9PAG - chains B and H of the 12 polymer chains in the assembly; structure by electron microscopy, 3.62 A resolution.

# Chain B
Name: Vesicle-fusing ATPase
Organism: Cricetulus griseus
Notes: EC 3.6.4.6
UniProtKB: P18708 (NSF_CRIGR); residue numbers follow UniProt; this construct covers 1-744
Chain sequence (747 residues; numbered -2 to 744; the number before each row is that of its first residue; numbers below 1 keep their minus sign (Gly-2 is residue -2)):
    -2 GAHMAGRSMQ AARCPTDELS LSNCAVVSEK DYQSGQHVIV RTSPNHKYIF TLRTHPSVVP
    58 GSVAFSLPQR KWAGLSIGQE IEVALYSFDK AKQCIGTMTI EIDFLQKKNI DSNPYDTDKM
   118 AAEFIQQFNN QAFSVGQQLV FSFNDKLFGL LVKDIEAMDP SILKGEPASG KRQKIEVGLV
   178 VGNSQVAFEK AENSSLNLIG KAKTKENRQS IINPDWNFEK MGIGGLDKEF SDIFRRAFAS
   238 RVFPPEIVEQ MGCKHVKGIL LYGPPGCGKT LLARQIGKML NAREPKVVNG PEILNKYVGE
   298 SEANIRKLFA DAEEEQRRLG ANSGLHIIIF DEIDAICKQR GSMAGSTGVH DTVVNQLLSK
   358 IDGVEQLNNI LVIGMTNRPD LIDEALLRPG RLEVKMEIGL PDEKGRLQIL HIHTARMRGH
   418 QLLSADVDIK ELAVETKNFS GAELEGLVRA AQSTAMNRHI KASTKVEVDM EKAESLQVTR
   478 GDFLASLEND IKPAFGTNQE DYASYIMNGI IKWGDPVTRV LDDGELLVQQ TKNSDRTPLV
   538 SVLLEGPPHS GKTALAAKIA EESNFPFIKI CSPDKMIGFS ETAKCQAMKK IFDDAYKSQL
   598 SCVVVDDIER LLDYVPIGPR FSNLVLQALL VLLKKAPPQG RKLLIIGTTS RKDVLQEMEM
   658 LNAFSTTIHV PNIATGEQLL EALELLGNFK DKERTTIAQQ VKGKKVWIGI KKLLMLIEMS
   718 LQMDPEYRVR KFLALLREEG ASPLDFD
Disordered / not traced: -2 to 0, 156-169, 459-470, 741-744
Sequence notes: expression tag (-2 to 0)
Swiss-Prot annotation at these positions:
  - binding site (ATP): Asn505 to Trp510, Pro545 to Leu552
  - binding site (Mg(2+)): Thr550
  - modified residue: Lys105 (N6-acetyllysine), Ser207 (Phosphoserine), Tyr259 (Phosphotyrosine), Ser569 (Phosphoserine)
Ligand contacts:
  - ATP (adenosine-5'-triphosphate), molecule 1: Gly219, Ile220, Gly221, Leu223, Pro261, Pro262, Gly263, Cys264, Gly265, Lys266, Thr267, Leu268, Glu329, Asn374, Ile406, His410, Gly438, Ala439, Glu442
  - ATP, molecule 2: Asp359, Arg385, Arg388
  - ATP, molecule 3: Met504, Asn505, Gly506, Ile507, Ile508, Trp510, Val514, Pro545, His546, Ser547, Gly548, Lys549, Thr550, Ala551, Leu552, Ile707, Lys708
Reported in the primary citation:
  - post-translational modification sites: Ser207 (citing earlier work)

# Chain H
Name: Syntaxin-1A
Organism: Rattus norvegicus
UniProtKB: P32851 (STX1A_RAT); residue numbers follow UniProt; this construct covers 1-267
Chain sequence (267 residues; numbered 1 to 267; the number before each row is that of its first residue):
     1 MKDRTQELRT AKDSDDDDDV TVTVDRDRFM DEFFEQVEEI RGFIDKIAEN VEEVKRKHSA
    61 ILASPNPDEK TKEELEELMS DIKKTANKVR SKLKSIEQSI EQEEGLNRSS ADLRIRKTQH
   121 STLSRKFVEV MSEYNATQSD YRERCKGRIQ RQLEITGRTT TSEELEDMLE SGNPAIFASG
   181 IIMDSSISKQ ALSEIETRHS EIIKLENSIR ELHDMFMDMA MLVESQGEMI DRIEYNVEHA
   241 VDYVERAVSD TKKAVKYQSK ARRKKIM
Disordered / not traced: 1-172, 260-267
Swiss-Prot annotation at these positions:
  - site: Lys253, Ala254 (Microbial infection: Cleavage)
  - modified residue (Phosphoserine): Ser14, Ser64, Ser95, Ser188
  - cross-link (Glycyl lysine isopeptide (Lys-Gly)): Lys252 (interchain with G-Cter in SUMO), Lys253 (interchain with G-Cter in SUMO), Lys256 (interchain with G-Cter in SUMO)

# How chain B and chain H interact
Residue-residue contacts (11; chain B residue first):
  Lys293(B) - Ala175(H)
  Lys293(B) - Ile176(H)  hydrogen bond (backbone-backbone)
  Lys293(B) - Phe177(H)
  Lys293(B) - Ala178(H)  hydrogen bond (backbone-backbone)
  Tyr294(B) - Ile176(H)
  Tyr294(B) - Ala178(H)
  Val295(B) - Ile176(H)  hydrogen bond (backbone-backbone)
  Val295(B) - Phe177(H)  hydrophobic
  Val295(B) - Ala178(H)
  Thr344(B) - Asn173(H)
  Thr344(B) - Ala175(H)
Other interface residues (no listed pair), chain B (6 interface residues in all): Asn292, Val346

# In short
6 residues of chain B and 5 residues of chain H are in contact, with 3 hydrogen bonds. The backbones
hydrogen-bond at Lys293(B)-Ile176(H), Lys293(B)-Ala178(H) and Val295(B)-Ile176(H). Ligands of chain B: 3
copies of ATP. From UniProt: 14 ATP-binding residues and Mg2+-binding residue Thr550(B) on chain B. The paper
reports a modification site at Ser207(B).
Chain B is Vesicle-fusing ATPase (Cricetulus griseus) and chain H is Syntaxin-1A (Rattus norvegicus); the
structure, 21bin20S complex (NSF-alphaSNAP-2:1 syntaxin-1a:SNAP-25), non-hydrolyzing, class 7, was determined
by electron microscopy (same publication as 9OJR, 9OJU, 9OJZ, 9OK3, 9OK5, 9OKC and 17 further entries).
